PDB entry 8VUT | electron microscopy, 3.70 A resolution | chains B and C of the 8 polymer chains in the assembly

== Chain B ==
Name: Glutamate receptor ionotropic, NMDA 2A
From: Homo sapiens
UniProt: Q12879 (NMDE1_HUMAN); the construct lacks a stretch of the UniProt sequence, so the offset changes along the chain: 34-578 = UniProt 34-578; 579-784 = UniProt 599-804; 785-814 = UniProt 812-841
Chain sequence (808 residues; row label = number of the first residue in the row; a row labelled like 578A-578T holds insertion residues (578A, then the next letters in order)):
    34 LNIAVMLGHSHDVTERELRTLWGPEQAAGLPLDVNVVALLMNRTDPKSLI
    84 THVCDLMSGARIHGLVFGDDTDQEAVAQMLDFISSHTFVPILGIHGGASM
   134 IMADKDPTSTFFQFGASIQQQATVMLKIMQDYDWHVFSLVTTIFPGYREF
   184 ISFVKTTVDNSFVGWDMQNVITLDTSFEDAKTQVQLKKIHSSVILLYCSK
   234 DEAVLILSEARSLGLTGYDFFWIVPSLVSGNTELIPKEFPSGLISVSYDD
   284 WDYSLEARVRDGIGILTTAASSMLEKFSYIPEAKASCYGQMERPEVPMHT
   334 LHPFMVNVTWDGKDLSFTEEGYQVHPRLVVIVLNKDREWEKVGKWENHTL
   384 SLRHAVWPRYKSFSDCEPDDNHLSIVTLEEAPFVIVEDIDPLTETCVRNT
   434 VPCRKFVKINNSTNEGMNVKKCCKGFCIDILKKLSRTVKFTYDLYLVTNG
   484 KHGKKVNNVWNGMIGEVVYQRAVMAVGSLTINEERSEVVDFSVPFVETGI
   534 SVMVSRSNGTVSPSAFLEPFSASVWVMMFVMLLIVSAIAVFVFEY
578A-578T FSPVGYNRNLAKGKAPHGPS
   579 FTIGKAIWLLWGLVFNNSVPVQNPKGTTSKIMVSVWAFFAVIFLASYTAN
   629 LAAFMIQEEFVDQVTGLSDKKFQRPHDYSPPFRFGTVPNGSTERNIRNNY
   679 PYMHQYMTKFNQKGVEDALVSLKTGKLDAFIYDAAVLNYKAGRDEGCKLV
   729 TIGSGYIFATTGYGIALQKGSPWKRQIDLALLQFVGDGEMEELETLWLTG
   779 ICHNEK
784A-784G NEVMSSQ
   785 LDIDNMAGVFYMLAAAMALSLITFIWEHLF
Disordered / not traced: 578A-578T, 784A-784G
Disulfide bonds: Cys87-Cys320, Cys429-Cys455, Cys436-Cys456, Cys725-Cys780
Curated features (UniProtKB/Swiss-Prot):
  - region: Phe579 to Gln600 (Pore-forming)
  - binding site (Zn(2+)): His44, His128, Glu266, Asp282
  - binding site (L-glutamate): Ser511, Thr513, Arg518, Ser669, Thr670, Asp711
  - site: Asn594 (Functional determinant of NMDA receptors)
  - glycosylation (N-linked (GlcNAc...) asparagine): Asn75, Asn340, Asn380, Asn443, Asn444, Asn541, Asn667

== Chain C ==
Name: Glutamate receptor ionotropic, NMDA 1
From: Homo sapiens
UniProt: Q05586 (NMDZ1_HUMAN); the construct lacks a stretch of the UniProt sequence, so the offset changes along the chain: 25-582 = UniProt 25-582; 583-779 = UniProt 602-798; 780-813 = UniProt 808-841
Chain sequence (817 residues; each row starts with the number of its first residue; a row labelled like 582A-582S holds insertion residues (582A, then the next letters in order)):
    25 KIVNIGAVLSTRKHEQMFREAVNQANKRHGSWKIQLNATSVTHKPNAIQM
    75 ALSVCEDLISSQVYAILVSHPPTPNDHFTPTPVSYTAGFYRIPVLGLTTR
   125 MSIYSDKSIHLSFLRTVPPYSHQSSVWFEMMRVYSWNHIILLVSDDHEGR
   175 AAQKRLETLLEERESKAEKVLQFDPGTKNVTALLMEAKELEARVIILSAS
   225 EDDAATVYRAAAMLNMTGSGYVWLVGEREISGNALRYAPDGILGLQLING
   275 KNESAHISDAVGVVAQAVHELLEKENITDPPRGCVGNTNIWKTGPLFKRV
   325 LMSSKYADGVTGRVEFNEDGDRKFANYSIMNLQNRKLVQVGIYNGTHVIP
   375 NDRKIIWPGGETEKPRGYQMSTRLKIVTIHQEPFVYVKPTLSDGTCKEEF
   425 TVNGDPVKKVICTGPNDTSPGSPRHTVPQCCYGFCIDLLIKLARTMNFTY
   475 EVHLVADGKFGTQERVNNSNKKEWNGMMGELLSGQADMIVAPLTINNERA
   525 QYIEFSKPFKYQGLTILVKKEIPRSTLDSFMQPFQSTLWLLVGLSVHVVA
   575 VMLYLLDR
582A-582S FSPFGRFKVNSEEEEEDAL
   583 TLSSAMWFSWGVLLNSGIGEGAPRSFSARILGMVWAGFAMIIVASYTANL
   633 AAFLVLDRPEERITGINDPRLRNPSDKFIYATVKQSSVDIYFRRQVELST
   683 MYRHMEKHNYESAAEAIQAVRDNKLHAFIWDSAVLEFEASQKCDLVTTGE
   733 LFFRSGFGIGMRKDSPWKQNVSLSILKSHENGFMEDLDKTWVRYQEC
779A-779I DSRSNAPAT
   780 LTFENMAGVFMLVAGGIVAGIFLIFIEIAYKRHK
Disordered / not traced: 582A-582S, 779A-779I
Disulfide bonds: Cys79-Cys308, Cys420-Cys454, Cys436-Cys455, Cys725-Cys779
Curated features (UniProtKB/Swiss-Prot):
  - region: Leu584 to Pro605 (Pore-forming)
  - binding site (glycine): Pro516, Thr518, Arg523, Ser669, Asp713
  - glycosylation (N-linked (GlcNAc...) asparagine): Asn61, Asn203, Asn239, Asn276, Asn300, Asn350, Asn368, Asn440, Asn471, Asn491, Asn655, Asn752

== Chain B / chain C interface ==
Residue-residue contacts (33; chain B residue first):
  Ile514(B) - Leu758(C)  hydrophobic
  Asn515(B) - Leu758(C)
  Glu530(B) - Arg736(C)  salt bridge
  Pro552(B) - Leu780(C)
  Met561(B) - Met785(C)  hydrophobic
  Leu591(B) - Asn597(C)
  Asn595(B) - Asn597(C)  hydrogen bond
  Thr605(B) - Trp589(C)
  Lys608(B) - Trp589(C)
  Lys608(B) - Gly593(C)
  Lys608(B) - Ser598(C)
  Lys608(B) - Ile600(C)
  Met610(B) - Ile796(C)
  Ser612(B) - Leu596(C)
  Ala615(B) - Leu596(C)
  Phe616(B) - Leu596(C)
  Phe617(B) - Val788(C)  hydrophobic
  Phe617(B) - Phe789(C)
  Ala623(B) - Leu632(C)  hydrophobic
  Ala627(B) - Leu636(C)  hydrophobic
  Asn628(B) - Leu780(C)
  Ile634(B) - Val637(C)
  Asn673(B) - Glu762(C)  hydrogen bond (side chain-backbone)
  Asn677(B) - Glu762(C)
  Tyr734(B) - Glu767(C)
  Phe736(B) - Glu767(C)
  Thr738(B) - His761(C)  hydrogen bond (backbone-side chain)
  Gly740(B) - Tyr535(C)
  Leu757(B) - Asn521(C)  hydrogen bond (backbone-side chain)
  Leu760(B) - Ile519(C)  hydrophobic
  Leu760(B) - Asn521(C)
  Gln761(B) - Asn521(C)
  Gly764(B) - Tyr673(C)
Other interface residues (no listed pair), chain B (41 interface residues in all): Glu516, Ser519, Phe524, Ser525, Val557, Gly604, Thr606, Val619, Ser624, Ala737, Thr739, Val763, Asp765
Other interface residues (no listed pair), chain C (37 interface residues in all): Asn520, Ala524, Gln525, Lys531, Trp592, Val625, Thr629, Ala633, Gln677, Phe735, Leu755, Asn763, Gly799, Ile803

== In short ==
41 residues of chain B and 37 residues of chain C are in contact; the contacts include 4 hydrogen bonds and 1
salt bridge. Polar contacts include Glu530(B)-Arg736(C), Asn595(B)-Asn597(C) and Asn673(B)-Glu762(C).
Here chain B is Glutamate receptor ionotropic, NMDA 2A and chain C is Glutamate receptor ionotropic, NMDA 1,
both from Homo sapiens. Entry 8VUT (Human GluN1-2A with IgG 008-218) was determined by electron microscopy,
deposited together with 8VUH, 8VUJ, 8VUL, 8VUN, 8VUQ, 8VUR, 8VUY and 8VVH.
